PDB entry 6Q4X | X-ray diffraction, 1.55 A resolution | chains A and B

[Chain A (and B)]
Molecule: Uncharacterized protein
Organism: Leishmania mexicana (strain MHOM/GT/2001/U1103)
Notes: chain B of this document is another copy of the same molecule, construct and numbering; everything in this record applies to it too
UniProtKB: E9AND8 (E9AND8_LEIMU); residue numbers follow UniProt; this construct covers 1-321
Sequence (341 residues; row label = number of the first residue in the row; numbers below 1 keep their minus sign (Met-19 is residue -19)):
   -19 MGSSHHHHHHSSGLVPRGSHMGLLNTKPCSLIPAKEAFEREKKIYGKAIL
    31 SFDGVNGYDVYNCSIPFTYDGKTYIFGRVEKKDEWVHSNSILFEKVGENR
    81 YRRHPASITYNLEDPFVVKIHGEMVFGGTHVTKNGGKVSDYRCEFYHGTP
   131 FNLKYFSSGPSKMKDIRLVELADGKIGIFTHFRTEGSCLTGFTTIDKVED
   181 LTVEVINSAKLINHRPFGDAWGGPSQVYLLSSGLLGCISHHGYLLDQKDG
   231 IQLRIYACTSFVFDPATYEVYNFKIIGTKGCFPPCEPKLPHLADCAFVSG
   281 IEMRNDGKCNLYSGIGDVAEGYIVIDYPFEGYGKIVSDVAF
Not modelled in the structure: -19 to -2, 163-168 (chain B: -19 to 7, 227-230)
Construct notes: initiating methionine (-19); expression tag (-18 to 0)
Bound ions: Na+ site 1: Gly115 (shared with Glu179(B) of chain B); Na+ site 2: Glu179 (shared with Gly115(B) of chain B)
From the paper describing this entry:
  - specificity-determining residues: His161
  - catalytic residues: Asp94 (proposed by the authors, not directly observed)
  - mutagenesis - D94N: abolished catalytic activity on transferase
  - mutagenesis - H161R: decreased catalytic activity on transferase
  - mutagenesis - D145N: unchanged catalytic activity on transferase

[Interface between chain A and chain B]
Residue-residue contacts (68):
  Tyr38(A) with Asn132(B), hydrogen bond; Lys134(B), hydrogen bond
  Glu64(A) with Lys134(B), salt bridge
  His67(A) with Lys134(B); Tyr135(B)
  Asn69(A) with Ile88(B)
  Arg83(A) with Pro85(B); Ala86(B), hydrogen bond (side chain-backbone); Ser87(B), hydrogen bond (side chain-backbone); Ile88(B)
  Pro85(A) with Arg83(B), hydrogen bond (backbone-side chain)
  Ala86(A) with Arg83(B), hydrogen bond (backbone-side chain)
  Ser87(A) with Arg83(B), hydrogen bond (backbone-side chain)
  Ile88(A) with Asn69(B); Thr89(B)
  Thr89(A) with Ile88(B); Thr89(B), hydrogen bond (side chain-backbone); Asn91(B), hydrogen bond (backbone-side chain)
  Tyr90(A) with Asn91(B)
  Asn91(A) with Thr89(B), hydrogen bond (side chain-backbone); Tyr90(B); Asn91(B), hydrogen bond (backbone-side chain); Tyr126(B)
  His110(A) with His110(B); Glu124(B), salt bridge
  Val111(A) with Tyr135(B)
  Thr112(A) with Tyr135(B); Ser138(B)
  Lys113(A) with Tyr135(B), hydrogen bond (backbone-side chain); Phe136(B); Ser137(B); Ser138(B), hydrogen bond (backbone-backbone)
  Asn114(A) with Ser137(B); Thr182(B); Val183(B), hydrogen bond (side chain-backbone); Glu184(B), hydrogen bond
  Gly115(A) with Phe136(B); Ser137(B), hydrogen bond (backbone-side chain); Glu179(B); Leu181(B), hydrogen bond (backbone-backbone); Thr182(B)
  Gly116(A) with Phe136(B), hydrogen bond (backbone-backbone); Glu179(B)
  Glu124(A) with His110(B), salt bridge
  Tyr126(A) with Asn91(B)
  Asn132(A) with Tyr38(B), hydrogen bond
  Lys134(A) with Tyr38(B), hydrogen bond; Glu64(B), salt bridge; His67(B)
  Tyr135(A) with His67(B); Val111(B); Thr112(B); Lys113(B), hydrogen bond (side chain-backbone)
  Phe136(A) with Lys113(B); Gly115(B); Gly116(B), hydrogen bond (backbone-backbone)
  Ser137(A) with Lys113(B); Asn114(B); Gly115(B), hydrogen bond (side chain-backbone)
  Ser138(A) with Thr112(B); Lys113(B), hydrogen bond (backbone-backbone)
  Glu179(A) with Gly115(B); Gly116(B)
  Leu181(A) with Gly115(B), hydrogen bond (backbone-backbone)
  Thr182(A) with Asn114(B); Gly115(B)
  Val183(A) with Asn114(B), hydrogen bond (backbone-side chain)
  Glu184(A) with Asn114(B), hydrogen bond
Interface residues without a listed pair, chain A (33 interface residues in all): Ile71
Interface residues without a listed pair, chain B (33 interface residues in all): Ile71

[Overview]
The chain A/chain B interface involves 33 residues from each chain, with 27 hydrogen bonds and 4 salt bridges.
Polar contacts include Glu64(A)-Lys134(B), His110(A)-Glu124(B) and Tyr38(A)-Asn132(B). From the paper: the
catalytic residue Asp94(A); D94N of chain A abolishes catalytic activity on transferase; 3 substitutions were
tested in all.
Chain A and chain B are both Uncharacterized protein (Leishmania mexicana (strain MHOM/GT/2001/U1103)); the
structure, Structure of MPT-2, a GDP-Man-dependent mannosyltransferase from Leishmania mexicana, was
determined by X-ray diffraction, deposited together with 6Q50 and 6Q4W.
